PDB entry 6NFT | X-ray diffraction, 1.65 A resolution | chain A

[Chain A]
Protein: Ubiquitin carboxyl-terminal hydrolase 5
From: Homo sapiens
Notes: EC 3.4.19.12
Reference sequence: P45974 (UBP5_HUMAN); numbering as in UniProt (aligned over 171-290)
Amino-acid sequence (121 residues; each row starts with the number of its first residue):
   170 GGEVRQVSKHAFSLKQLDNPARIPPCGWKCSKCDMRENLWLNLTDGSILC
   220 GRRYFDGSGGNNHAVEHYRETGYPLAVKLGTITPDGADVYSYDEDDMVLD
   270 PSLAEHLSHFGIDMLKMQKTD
Disordered / not traced: 170, 286-290
Differences from the reference sequence: expression tag (170)
Swiss-Prot annotation at these positions:
  - zinc finger: Gln175 to Met283 (UBP-type)
  - binding site (Zn(2+)): Cys199, Cys202, Cys219, His232
  - binding site (substrate): Trp209, Arg221 to Phe224, Tyr259, Tyr261, Asp264
  - mutagenesis: Cys199 (C199A: Decreased rate of activity and decreased zinc binding), Cys202 (C202A: Decreased rate of activity), Cys219 (C219A: Decreased rate of activity), Arg221 to Tyr223 (Loss of polyubiquitin binding and subsequent activation), Arg221 (R221A: Loss of polyubiquitin hydrolysis. Loss of ubiquitin binding; when associated with A-335), His232 (H232A: Decreased rate of activity), Tyr261 (Y261F: Loss of polyubiquitin binding)
Metal / ion sites: Zn2+: Cys199, Cys202, Cys219, His232
Ligand contacts: (4-oxoquinazolin-3(4H)-yl)acetic acid (KKG): Trp209, Cys219, Gly220, Arg221, Tyr223, Ala233, Val234, Tyr259, Tyr261, Met266
What the authors report for this chain:
  - binding site for (4-oxoquinazolin-3(4H)-yl)acetic acid: Arg221, Tyr259

[Summary]
Chain A binds (4-oxoquinazolin-3(4H)-yl)acetic acid. Cys199, Cys202, Cys219 and His232 form the Zn2+ site.
Curated annotation (UniProt) lists 4 Zn2+-binding residues, 8 substrate-binding residues and 8 mutagenesis
sites. From the paper: a binding site for (4-oxoquinazolin-3(4H)-yl)acetic acid at Arg221 and Tyr259.
Chain A is Ubiquitin carboxyl-terminal hydrolase 5 (Homo sapiens); the structure, Structure of USP5
zinc-finger ubiquitin binding domain co-crystallized with (4-oxoquinazolin-3(4H)-yl)acetic acid, was
determined by X-ray diffraction together with 6P9G, 6DXT and 6DXH from the same study.
